2G9Z - chains A and B; structure by X-ray diffraction, 1.96 A resolution.

[Chain A (and B)]
Molecule: thiamine pyrophosphokinase
Organism: Candida albicans
Notes: EC 2.7.6.2; chain B of this document is another copy of the same molecule, construct and numbering; everything in this record applies to it too
UniProt: Q59N99 (Q59N99_CANAL); residues 2-326 here correspond to UniProt positions 5-329 (UniProt number = residue number + 3)
Chain sequence (348 residues; row label = number of the first residue in the row; numbers below 1 keep their minus sign (Met-12 is residue -12)):
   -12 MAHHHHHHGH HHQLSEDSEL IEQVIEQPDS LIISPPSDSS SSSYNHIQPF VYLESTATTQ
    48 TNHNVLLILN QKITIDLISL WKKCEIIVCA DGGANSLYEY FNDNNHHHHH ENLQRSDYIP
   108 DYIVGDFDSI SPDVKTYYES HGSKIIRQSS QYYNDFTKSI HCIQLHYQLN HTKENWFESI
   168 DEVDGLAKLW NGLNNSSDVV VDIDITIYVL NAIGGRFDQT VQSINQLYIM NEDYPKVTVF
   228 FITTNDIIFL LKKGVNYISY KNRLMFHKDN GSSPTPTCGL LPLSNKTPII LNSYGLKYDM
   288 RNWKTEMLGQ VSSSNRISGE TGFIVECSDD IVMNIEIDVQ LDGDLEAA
Disordered / not traced: -12 to 4, 24-29, 41-49, 90-99, 327-335 (chain B: -12 to 5, 24-29, 41-49, 90-99, 326-335)
Construct notes: expression tag (-12 to 1, 327-335)
Metal / ion sites: Mg2+ site 1: Asp78, Asp113, Asp115, Asp142 (together with thiamin-pnp); Mg2+ site 2: Asp113, Asp115 (together with phosphate ion, thiamin-pnp)
Residues lining bound ligands:
  - thiamin-pnp (VNP; 3-[(4-amino-2-methylpyrimidin-5-yl)methyl]-5-(2-{[hydroxy(phosphonoamino)phosphoryl]oxy}ethyl)-4-methyl-1,3-thiazol-3-i um), molecule 1: Val11, Thr264, Tyr285, Met287, Trp290, Ser299, Ser300, Ser301, Asn302, Arg303
  - thiamin-pnp (VNP), molecule 2: Asp113, Asp115, Ser137, Gln138, Tyr139, Tyr140, Asn141, Asp142, Arg203
What the authors report for this chain:
  - binding site for thiamin-pnp: Tyr285, Ser301
  - conformationally variable residues (side-chain flip): Gln138, Gln206
  - binding site for phosphate ion: Gln138, Arg303
  - Mg2+ coordination: Asp113, Asp115
  - catalytic residues: Lys145 (proposed by the authors, not directly observed)

[How chain A and chain B interact]
Residue-residue contacts - 84 pairs, chain A then chain B:
  Glu13(A) with Gln138(B); Tyr139(B), hydrogen bond
  Gln138(A) with Tyr285(B)
  Tyr139(A) with Glu13(B), hydrogen bond
  Ile200(A) with Phe204(B), hydrophobic
  Gly201(A) with Asn232(B)
  Gly202(A) with Asn232(B)
  Arg203(A) with Asp233(B); Thr264(B); Ser301(B), hydrogen bond; Glu323(B)
  Phe204(A) with Ile200(B), hydrophobic; Thr207(B); Ile211(B), hydrophobic; Asp233(B), hydrogen bond (backbone-side chain); Ile235(B), hydrophobic; Leu268(B), hydrophobic; Leu270(B), hydrophobic
  Asp205(A) with Gly266(B); Leu268(B); Ser300(B); Ser301(B), hydrogen bond (side chain-backbone); Asn321(B), hydrogen bond
  Thr207(A) with Phe204(B)
  Val208(A) with Leu268(B), hydrophobic; Leu270(B), hydrophobic; Met294(B)
  Gln209(A) with Val298(B); Ser300(B), hydrogen bond
  Ile211(A) with Phe204(B), hydrophobic; Met294(B), hydrophobic
  Asn212(A) with Met294(B); Leu295(B), hydrogen bond (side chain-backbone); Gly296(B), hydrogen bond (side chain-backbone); Val298(B)
  Tyr215(A) with Leu295(B), hydrophobic
  Ile216(A) with Leu295(B), hydrophobic; Gly296(B)
  Glu219(A) with Leu295(B)
  Asn232(A) with Gly201(B); Gly202(B)
  Asp233(A) with Arg203(B); Phe204(B), hydrogen bond (side chain-backbone)
  Ile235(A) with Phe204(B), hydrophobic
  Thr264(A) with Arg203(B)
  Gly266(A) with Asp205(B)
  Leu268(A) with Phe204(B), hydrophobic; Asp205(B); Val208(B), hydrophobic
  Leu270(A) with Phe204(B), hydrophobic; Val208(B), hydrophobic; Leu270(B), hydrophobic; Met294(B)
  Ser271(A) with Met294(B); Leu295(B)
  Asn272(A) with Thr274(B); Glu293(B), hydrogen bond; Met294(B); Leu295(B)
  Thr274(A) with Asn272(B)
  Tyr285(A) with Gln138(B), hydrogen bond
  Glu293(A) with Asn272(B), hydrogen bond
  Met294(A) with Val208(B); Ile211(B), hydrophobic; Asn212(B); Leu270(B); Ser271(B); Asn272(B)
  Leu295(A) with Asn212(B), hydrogen bond (backbone-side chain); Tyr215(B), hydrophobic; Ile216(B), hydrophobic; Glu219(B); Ser271(B); Asn272(B)
  Gly296(A) with Asn212(B), hydrogen bond (backbone-side chain); Ile216(B)
  Val298(A) with Gln209(B); Asn212(B)
  Ser300(A) with Asp205(B); Gln209(B), hydrogen bond
  Ser301(A) with Arg203(B), hydrogen bond; Asp205(B), hydrogen bond (backbone-side chain)
  Asn321(A) with Asp205(B), hydrogen bond
  Glu323(A) with Arg203(B)
Other interface residues (no listed pair), chain A (42 interface residues in all): Val11, Cys265, Lys273, Arg303, Val319
Other interface residues (no listed pair), chain B (42 interface residues in all): Val11, Asn141, Cys265, Arg303, Val319

[Summary]
The chain A/chain B interface involves 42 residues from each chain; the contacts include 19 hydrogen bonds.
Polar contacts include Glu13(A)-Tyr139(B), Arg203(A)-Ser301(B) and Phe204(A)-Asp233(B). Bound to chain A:
thiamin-pnp. Asp78(A), Asp113(A), Asp115(A) and Asp142(A) coordinate Mg2+ site 1. From the paper: the
catalytic residue Lys145(A); a binding site for thiamin-pnp at Tyr285(A) and Ser301(A).
Chain A and chain B are both thiamine pyrophosphokinase (Candida albicans); the structure, Thiamin
pyrophosphokinase from Candida albicans, was determined by X-ray diffraction (same publication as 2HH9).
